Entry 4JI1 (X-ray diffraction, 3.14 A resolution); this record covers chains A and M of the 21 polymer chains in the assembly.

# Chain A
Molecule: 16S rRNA
Source organism: Thermus thermophilus
Sequence (1522 nucleotides; each row starts with the number of its first residue; note: 42 numbers in that range are skipped by the numbering (no residue carries them; nothing is unmodelled there); a row labelled like 190A-190L holds insertion residues (190A, then the next letters in order); numbering starts at 0):
     0 UUUGUUGGAG AGUUUGAUCC UGGCUCAGGG UGAACGCUGG CGGCGUGCCU AAGACAUGCA
    60 AGUCGUGCGG G
    73 CCGCGGGGUU UU
    88 ACUCCG
    95 UGGUC
   101 AGCGGCGGAC GGGUGAGUAA CGCGUGGGU
  129A G
   130 ACCUACCCGG AAGAGGGGGA CAACCCGGGG AAACUCGGGC UAAUCCCCCA UGUGGACCCG
   190 C
190A-190L CCCUUGGGGUGU
   191 GUCCAAAGGG CUUU
   216 GCCCGCUUCC GGAUGGGCCC GCGUCCCAUC AGCUAGUUGG UGGGGUAAUG GCCCACCAAG
   276 GCGACGACGG GUAGCCGGUC UGAGAGGAUG GCCGGCCACA GGGGCACUGA GACACGGGCC
   336 CCACUCCUAC GGGAGGCAGC AGUUAGGAAU CUUCCGCAAU GGGCGCAAGC CUGACGGAGC
   396 GACGCCGCUU GGAGGAAGAA GCCCUUCGGG GUGUAAACUC CUGAA
   442 CCCGGGACGA AACCCCCGAC GA
   474 GGGGACUGAC GGUACCGGG
   494 GUAAUAGCGC CGGCCAACUC CGUGCCAGCA GCCGCGGUAA UACGGAGGGC GCGAGCGUUA
   554 CCCGGAUUCA CUGGGCGUAA AGGGCGUGUA GGCGGCCUGG GGCGUCCCAU GUGAAAGACC
   614 ACGGCUCAAC CGUGGGGGAG CGUGGGAUAC GCUCAGGCUA GACGGUGGGA GAGGGUGGUG
   674 GAAUUCCCGG AGUAGCGGUG AAAUGCGCAG AUACCGGGAG GAACGCCGAU GGCGAAGGCA
   734 GCCACCUGGU CCACCCGUGA CGCUGAGGCG CGAAAGCGUG GGGAGCAAAC CGGAUUAGAU
   794 ACCCGGGUAG UCCACGCCCU AAACGAUGCG CGCUAGGUCU CUGGGUCU
   848 CCUGGGGGCC GAAGCUAACG CGUUAAGCGC GCCGCCUGGG GAGUACGGCC GCAAGGCUGA
   908 AACUCAAAGG AAUUGACGGG GGCCCGCACA AGCGGUGGAG CAUGUGGUUU AAUUCGAAGX
   968 AACGCGAAGA ACCUUACCAG GCCUUGACAU GCUAGG
 1003A G
  1004 AACCCGGGUG AAAGCCUGGG GUGCCCC
1030A-1030D GCGA
  1031 GGGGAGCCCU AGCACAGGUG CUGCAUGGCC GUCGUCAGCU CGUGCCGUGA GGUGUUGGGU
  1091 UAAGUCCCGC AACGAGCGCA ACCCCCGCCG UUAGUUGCCA GCGGUUCGGC CGGGCACUCU
  1151 AACGGGACUG CCCGCGAAA
  1171 GCGGGAGGAA GGAGGGGACG ACGUCUGGUC AGCAUGGCCC UUACGGCCUG GGCGACACAC
  1231 GUGCUACAAU GCCCACUACA AAGCGAUGCC ACCCGGCAAC GGGGAGCUAA UCGCAAAAAG
  1291 GUGGGCCCAG UUCGGAUUGG GGUCUGCAAC CCGACCCCAU GAAGCCGGAA UCGCUAGUAA
  1351 UCGCGGAUCA G
 1361A C
  1362 CAUGCCGCGG UGAAUACGUU CCCGGGCCUU GUACACACXG CCXGUXACGC CAUGGGAGCG
  1422 GGCUCUACCC GAAGUCGCCG GG
  1446 AGCCUACGGG
  1459 CAGGCGCCGA GGGUAGGGCC CGUGACUGGG GCGAAGUCGU AACAAGGUAG CUGUACCGGA
  1519 AGGUGCGGCU GGAUCCACUC CUUUCU
Not modelled in the structure: 0-4, 1534-1538
Differences from the reference sequence: conflict C1534 (A2157 in M26923.1), A1535 (C2158 in M26923.1)
Modified / non-standard residues: PSU (pseudouridine-5'-monophosphate) at position 516, 7MG (7N-methyl-8-hydroguanosine-5'-monophosphate) at position 527, M2G (N2-dimethylguanosine-5'-monophosphate) at position 966, 5MC (5-methylcytidine-5'-monophosphate) at position 967, 2MG (2N-methylguanosine-5'-monophosphate) at position 1207, 5MC (5-methylcytidine-5'-monophosphate) at position 1400, 4OC (4n,o2'-methylcytidine-5'-monophosphate) at position 1402, 5MC (5-methylcytidine-5'-monophosphate) at position 1404, 5MC (5-methylcytidine-5'-monophosphate) at position 1407, UR3 (3-methyluridine-5'-monophoshate) at position 1498, MA6 (6N-dimethyladenosine-5'-monophoshate) at position 1518, MA6 (6N-dimethyladenosine-5'-monophoshate) at position 1519, PSU (pseudouridine-5'-monophosphate) at position 1540, PSU (pseudouridine-5'-monophosphate) at position 1541
Bound ions: Mg2+ site 1: G15, U920; Mg2+ site 2 near G21 (its only coordinating residue here); Mg2+ site 3: G46, G394; Mg2+ site 4 near A53 (its only coordinating residue here); Mg2+ site 5: C58, U387, G388; Mg2+ site 6: A59, U387; Mg2+ site 7 near U62 (its only coordinating residue here); Mg2+ site 8 near G107 (its only coordinating residue here); Mg2+ site 9 near A109 (its only coordinating residue here); Mg2+ site 10: C110, G377; Mg2+ site 11: G117, G289; Mg2+ site 12: C121, G124, U125, G236; 89 more Mg2+ sites not listed
Ligand contacts: streptomycin (SRY): U12, U13, U14, C526, 7MG_527, C912, A913, A914, A915, C1490, G1491
Reported in the primary citation:
  - mutagenesis - C1490U: increased growth

# Chain M
Protein: Ribosomal protein S13
Source organism: Thermus thermophilus
UniProtKB: P80377 (RS13_THET8); numbering as in UniProt (aligned over 1-126)
Amino-acid sequence (126 residues; each row starts with the number of its first residue):
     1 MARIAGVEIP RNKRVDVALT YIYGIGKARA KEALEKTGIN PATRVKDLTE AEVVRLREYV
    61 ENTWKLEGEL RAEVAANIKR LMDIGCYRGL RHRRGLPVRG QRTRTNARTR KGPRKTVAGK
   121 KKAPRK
Not modelled in the structure: 1, 119-126
Bound ions: Mg2+: Gln101 (shared with G1224(A), A1225(A), C1322(A) of chain A)

# Chain A / chain M interface
Pairs across the interface (89):
  G947(A) - Arg108(M)  phosphate contact
  G947(A) - Thr109(M)  hydrogen bond to the phosphate
  C948(A) - Asn106(M)  base contact
  C948(A) - Ala107(M)  phosphate contact
  C948(A) - Arg108(M)  hydrogen bond to the phosphate
  C948(A) - Thr109(M)  hydrogen bond to the phosphate
  A949(A) - Gln101(M)  phosphate contact
  A949(A) - Asn106(M)  hydrogen bond to the base
  U950(A) - Arg102(M)  base contact
  U950(A) - Thr105(M)  hydrogen bond to the base
  G951(A) - Arg102(M)  salt bridge to the phosphate
  G951(A) - Thr105(M)  base contact
  U952(A) - Arg104(M)  base contact
  U952(A) - Thr105(M)  base contact
  G953(A) - Arg104(M)  salt bridge to the phosphate
  G954(A) - Arg104(M)  hydrogen bond to the base
  A1225(A) - Gln101(M)  phosphate contact
  A1225(A) - Arg102(M)  phosphate contact
  A1225(A) - Thr103(M)  hydrogen bond to the phosphate
  A1225(A) - Arg104(M)  hydrogen bond to the phosphate
  C1226(A) - Arg91(M)  salt bridge to the phosphate
  C1226(A) - Leu96(M)  phosphate contact
  C1226(A) - Thr103(M)  hydrogen bond to the sugar
  C1226(A) - Arg104(M)  base contact
  C1226(A) - Lys111(M)  hydrogen bond to the sugar
  A1227(A) - Leu96(M)  phosphate contact
  A1227(A) - Lys111(M)  salt bridge to the phosphate
  A1227(A) - Lys115(M)  hydrogen bond to the sugar
  A1227(A) - Val117(M)  base contact
  C1228(A) - Arg104(M)  hydrogen bond to the base
  C1228(A) - Arg108(M)  salt bridge to the phosphate
  C1228(A) - Lys111(M)  salt bridge to the phosphate
  C1228(A) - Pro113(M)  phosphate contact
  C1228(A) - Arg114(M)  phosphate contact
  C1228(A) - Lys115(M)  hydrogen bond to the phosphate
  C1228(A) - Thr116(M)  phosphate contact
  C1228(A) - Val117(M)  sugar contact
  A1229(A) - Arg104(M)  base contact
  A1229(A) - Thr105(M)  base contact
  A1229(A) - Arg114(M)  salt bridge to the phosphate
  A1229(A) - Thr116(M)  hydrogen bond to the phosphate
  C1230(A) - Thr105(M)  base contact
  G1295(A) - Arg14(M)  sugar contact
  C1296(A) - Arg14(M)  sugar contact
  C1296(A) - Arg44(M)  salt bridge to the phosphate
  C1297(A) - Arg44(M)  salt bridge to the phosphate
  U1302(A) - Lys13(M)  salt bridge to the phosphate
  U1302(A) - Arg14(M)  base contact
  U1302(A) - Val17(M)  phosphate contact
  U1302(A) - Tyr21(M)  phosphate contact
  A1306(A) - Thr109(M)  hydrogen bond to the sugar
  U1307(A) - Gln101(M)  hydrogen bond to the phosphate
  U1307(A) - Thr109(M)  sugar contact
  U1307(A) - Arg110(M)  phosphate contact
  U1308(A) - His92(M)  hydrogen bond to the phosphate
  U1308(A) - Pro97(M)  phosphate contact
  U1308(A) - Val98(M)  hydrogen bond to the phosphate
  U1308(A) - Arg99(M)  hydrogen bond to the base
  U1308(A) - Gln101(M)  hydrogen bond to the phosphate
  U1308(A) - Arg110(M)  phosphate contact
  G1309(A) - Val74(M)  sugar contact
  G1309(A) - Asn77(M)  hydrogen bond to the sugar
  G1309(A) - Ile78(M)  sugar contact
  G1309(A) - Arg88(M)  salt bridge to the phosphate
  G1309(A) - His92(M)  salt bridge to the phosphate
  G1309(A) - Val98(M)  phosphate contact
  G1309(A) - Arg99(M)  salt bridge to the phosphate
  G1310(A) - Asn77(M)  phosphate contact
  G1310(A) - Arg80(M)  salt bridge to the phosphate
  G1310(A) - Arg88(M)  salt bridge to the phosphate
  C1320(A) - Tyr87(M)  sugar contact
  C1321(A) - Tyr87(M)  sugar contact
  C1322(A) - Tyr87(M)  phosphate contact
  C1322(A) - Gly100(M)  sugar contact
  G1323(A) - Gly100(M)  phosphate contact
  C1328(A) - Ala28(M)  phosphate contact
  C1328(A) - Arg29(M)  hydrogen bond to the sugar
  A1329(A) - Tyr23(M)  phosphate contact
  A1329(A) - Gly24(M)  sugar contact
  A1329(A) - Ile25(M)  phosphate contact
  A1329(A) - Gly26(M)  hydrogen bond to the phosphate
  A1329(A) - Ala28(M)  phosphate contact
  A1329(A) - Arg29(M)  hydrogen bond to the phosphate
  A1329(A) - Leu70(M)  sugar contact
  U1330(A) - Thr20(M)  phosphate contact
  U1330(A) - Ile22(M)  phosphate contact
  U1330(A) - Tyr23(M)  phosphate contact
  U1330(A) - Ile25(M)  phosphate contact
  U1330(A) - Gly26(M)  phosphate contact
Other interface residues (no listed pair), chain A (34 interface residues in all): A946, G1224, U1301, G1331
Other interface residues (no listed pair), chain M (45 interface residues in all): Lys27, Arg94

# Summary
The interface between chain A and chain M involves 34 residues on one side and 45 on the other, with 24
hydrogen bonds and 15 salt bridges. Polar pairs include A949(A)-Asn106(M), U950(A)-Thr105(M) and
G954(A)-Arg104(M). Chain A binds streptomycin. The paper reports that C1490U of chain A increases growth.
Here chain A is 16S rRNA and chain M is Ribosomal protein S13, both from Thermus thermophilus. Entry 4JI1
(Crystal Structure of 30S ribosomal subunit from Thermus thermophilus) was determined by X-ray diffraction
together with 4JI0, 4JI2, 4JI3, 4JI4, 4JI5, 4JI6, 4JI7 and 4JI8 from the same study.
